Entry 1M34 (X-ray diffraction, 2.30 A resolution); this record covers chains B and D of the 8 polymer chains in the assembly.

Chain B (and D):
Protein: Nitrogenase Molybdenum-Iron Protein beta chain
Source organism: Azotobacter vinelandii
Notes: EC 1.18.6.1; chain D of this document is another copy of the same molecule, construct and numbering; everything in this record applies to it too
UniProt: p07329 (NIFK_AZOVI); residues 2-523 here correspond to UniProt positions 1-522 (UniProt number = residue number - 1)
Sequence (522 residues; row label = number of the first residue in the row):
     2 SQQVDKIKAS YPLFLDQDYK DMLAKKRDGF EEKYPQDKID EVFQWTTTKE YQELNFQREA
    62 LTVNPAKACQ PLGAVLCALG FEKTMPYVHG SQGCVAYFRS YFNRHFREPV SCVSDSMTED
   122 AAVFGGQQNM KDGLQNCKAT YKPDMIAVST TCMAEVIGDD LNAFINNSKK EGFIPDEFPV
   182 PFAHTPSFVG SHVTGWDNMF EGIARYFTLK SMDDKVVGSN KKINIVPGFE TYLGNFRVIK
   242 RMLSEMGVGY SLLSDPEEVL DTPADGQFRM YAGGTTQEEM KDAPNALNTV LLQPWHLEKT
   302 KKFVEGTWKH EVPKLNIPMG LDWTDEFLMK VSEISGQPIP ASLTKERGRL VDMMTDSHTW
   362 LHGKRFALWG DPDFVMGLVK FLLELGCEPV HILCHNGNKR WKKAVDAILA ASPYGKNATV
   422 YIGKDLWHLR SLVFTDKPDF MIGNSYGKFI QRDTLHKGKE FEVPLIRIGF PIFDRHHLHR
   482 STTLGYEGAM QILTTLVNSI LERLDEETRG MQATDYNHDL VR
Metal / ion sites: fe(8)-S(7) cluster Fe: Cys-70, Cys-95, Cys-153 (shared with 3 residues of chain A); Ca2+ site 1: Arg-108, Glu-109 (shared with Asp-353(D), Asp-357(D) of chain D); Ca2+ site 2: Asp-353, Asp-357 (shared with Arg-108(D), Glu-109(D) of chain D)
Residues lining bound ligands: fe(8)-S(7) cluster (CLF): Cys-70, Pro-72, Ser-92, Gly-94, Cys-95, Tyr-98, Phe-99, Thr-152, Cys-153, Ser-188

Chain B / chain D interface:
Pairs across the interface (126):
  Ser-11(B) with Tyr-517(D), hydrogen bond (backbone-side chain); Asn-518(D)
  Tyr-12(B) with Glu-508(D), hydrogen bond; Thr-509(D); Thr-515(D); Tyr-517(D), hydrogen bond (backbone-side chain); Asn-518(D)
  Phe-15(B) with Tyr-517(D)
  Leu-16(B) with Ala-514(D)
  Lys-34(B) with Gln-513(D), hydrogen bond
  Gln-37(B) with Gln-513(D), hydrogen bond
  Arg-108(B) with Asp-357(D); Arg-523(D), hydrogen bond (side chain-backbone)
  Glu-109(B) with Asp-353(D)
  Arg-238(B) with Arg-350(D)
  Glu-259(B) with Lys-346(D), salt bridge; Arg-350(D), salt bridge
  Asp-262(B) with Arg-350(D), salt bridge
  Pro-264(B) with Lys-346(D); Gly-349(D)
  Ala-265(B) with Gly-349(D), hydrogen bond (backbone-backbone); Val-352(D); Asp-353(D)
  Lys-346(B) with Glu-259(D), salt bridge; Pro-264(D)
  Gly-349(B) with Pro-264(D); Ala-265(D), hydrogen bond (backbone-backbone)
  Arg-350(B) with Arg-238(D); Glu-259(D), salt bridge; Asp-262(D), salt bridge
  Val-352(B) with Ala-265(D)
  Asp-353(B) with Glu-109(D); Ala-265(D)
  Met-354(B) with His-478(D); Arg-481(D)
  Asp-357(B) with Arg-108(D); His-477(D); His-478(D)
  Ser-358(B) with His-477(D), hydrogen bond; His-478(D), hydrogen bond
  Trp-361(B) with His-477(D)
  Ser-446(B) with Leu-521(D)
  Tyr-447(B) with Leu-521(D), hydrophobic
  Lys-449(B) with Asp-506(D), salt bridge; His-519(D); Asp-520(D), hydrogen bond (side chain-backbone)
  Phe-450(B) with His-519(D); Leu-521(D), hydrophobic
  Gln-452(B) with Arg-510(D)
  Arg-453(B) with Arg-510(D); Met-512(D)
  Asp-454(B) with Met-512(D)
  Leu-456(B) with Arg-510(D)
  His-457(B) with Met-512(D)
  Glu-463(B) with Arg-510(D), salt bridge
  Arg-468(B) with Asp-506(D), salt bridge
  Phe-474(B) with Leu-521(D); Val-522(D); Arg-523(D), hydrogen bond (backbone-backbone)
  Asp-475(B) with Leu-502(D); Asp-506(D); Leu-521(D); Arg-523(D)
  Arg-476(B) with Asn-499(D); Leu-502(D); Glu-503(D); Asp-506(D), salt bridge
  His-477(B) with Asp-357(D); Ser-358(D), hydrogen bond; Trp-361(D); Thr-495(D); Val-498(D); Asn-499(D); Leu-502(D); Arg-523(D), hydrogen bond (side chain-backbone)
  His-478(B) with Met-354(D); Asp-357(D); Ser-358(D); Leu-494(D)
  Leu-479(B) with Asn-499(D)
  Arg-481(B) with Met-354(D)
  Leu-494(B) with His-478(D)
  Thr-495(B) with His-477(D); His-478(D)
  Val-498(B) with His-477(D)
  Asn-499(B) with Arg-476(D); His-477(D); Leu-479(D)
  Leu-502(B) with Asp-475(D); Arg-476(D); His-477(D)
  Glu-503(B) with Arg-476(D)
  Asp-506(B) with Lys-449(D), salt bridge; Arg-468(D), salt bridge; Asp-475(D); Arg-476(D), salt bridge
  Glu-507(B) with Glu-507(D)
  Glu-508(B) with Tyr-12(D), hydrogen bond
  Thr-509(B) with Tyr-12(D)
  Arg-510(B) with Gln-452(D); Arg-453(D); Leu-456(D); Glu-463(D), salt bridge
  Met-512(B) with Arg-453(D); Asp-454(D); His-457(D)
  Gln-513(B) with Lys-34(D), hydrogen bond; Gln-37(D), hydrogen bond
  Tyr-517(B) with Ser-11(D), hydrogen bond (side chain-backbone); Tyr-12(D), hydrogen bond (side chain-backbone); Phe-15(D)
  Asn-518(B) with Ser-11(D); Tyr-12(D)
  His-519(B) with Lys-449(D); Phe-450(D)
  Asp-520(B) with Lys-449(D), hydrogen bond (backbone-side chain)
  Leu-521(B) with Ser-446(D); Tyr-447(D), hydrophobic; Phe-450(D), hydrophobic; Phe-474(D); Asp-475(D), hydrogen bond (backbone-backbone)
  Val-522(B) with Phe-474(D)
  Arg-523(B) with Arg-108(D), hydrogen bond (backbone-side chain); Phe-474(D), hydrogen bond (backbone-backbone); Asp-475(D); His-477(D), hydrogen bond (backbone-side chain)
Interface residues without a listed pair, chain B (69 interface residues in all): Pro-13, Arg-105, Glu-258, Thr-263, Met-491, Leu-505, Ala-514, Thr-515, Asp-516
Interface residues without a listed pair, chain D (69 interface residues in all): Pro-13, Leu-16, Arg-105, Glu-258, Thr-263, Met-491, Leu-505, Asp-516

In short:
Chain B and chain D each contribute 69 residues to their interface; the contacts include 24 hydrogen bonds and
14 salt bridges. Polar pairs include Glu-259(B)/Lys-346(D), Glu-259(B)/Arg-350(D) and Asp-262(B)/Arg-350(D).
Bound to chain B: fe(8)-S(7) cluster.
Both chains are Nitrogenase Molybdenum-Iron Protein beta chain (Azotobacter vinelandii). Entry 1M34
(Nitrogenase Complex From Azotobacter Vinelandii Stabilized By ADP-Tetrafluoroaluminate) was determined by
X-ray diffraction together with 1M1Y from the same study.
